Entry 8S8O (solution NMR); this record covers chains B and C of the 3 polymer chains in the assembly.

== Chain B ==
Molecule: cAMP-dependent protein kinase type II-alpha regulatory subunit
Organism: Homo sapiens
Notes: fragment: N-terminal docking and dimerization domain, residues 1-52
UniProt: P13861 (KAP2_HUMAN); residues 5-52 here correspond to UniProt positions 1-48 (UniProt number = residue number - 4)
Amino-acid sequence (52 residues; each row starts with the number of its first residue):
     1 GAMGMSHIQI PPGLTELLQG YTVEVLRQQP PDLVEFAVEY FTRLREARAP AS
Differences from the reference sequence: expression tag (1-4)
UniProt features mapped onto this chain:
  - modified residue: S6 (N-acetylserine), S52 (Phosphoserine)

== Chain C ==
Molecule: Isoform 3 of Microtubule-associated protein 2
Organism: Rattus norvegicus
Notes: fragment: N-terminal PKA binding region, residues 80-120
UniProt: P15146 (MTAP2_RAT), isoform P15146-3; numbering as in UniProt (aligned over 84-111)
Amino-acid sequence (28 residues; each row starts with the number of its first residue):
    84 RETAEEVSAR IVQVVTAEAV AVLKGEQE
From the paper describing this entry:
  - conformationally variable residues (order/disorder transition): A87 to K107
  - contacts within the chain: K107-E109, A104-E109, V105-Q110

== Chain B / chain C interface ==
Residue-residue contacts - 20 pairs, chain B then chain C:
  G1(B) - R93(C)
  S6(B) - R84(C)
  H7(B) - R84(C)
  I8(B) - E85(C)
  Q9(B) - V90(C)
  Q9(B) - R93(C)
  I10(B) - T86(C)
  I10(B) - A87(C)
  I10(B) - V90(C)
  T15(B) - I94(C)
  L18(B) - V95(C)
  Q19(B) - I94(C)
  Q19(B) - V97(C)
  Q19(B) - V98(C)
  T22(B) - V98(C)
  T22(B) - T99(C)
  V23(B) - V98(C)
  L26(B) - T99(C)
  L26(B) - A102(C)
  L26(B) - V103(C)
Other interface residues (no listed pair), chain B (13 interface residues in all): A2
Interface features reported in the paper:
  - interface residues, chain C: V103(C)

== Overview ==
Chain B and chain C each contribute 13 residues to their interface. The paper reports the interface residue
V103(C); conformational variability at A87(C).
Chain B is cAMP-dependent protein kinase type II-alpha regulatory subunit (Homo sapiens) and chain C is
Isoform 3 of Microtubule-associated protein 2 (Rattus norvegicus); the structure, Solution Structure of
cAMP-dependent Protein Kinase RII-alpha Subunit Dimerization and Docking Domain Complex with Microtubule
Associated ..., was determined by solution NMR.
